PDB entry 4BJB | X-ray diffraction, 2.30 A resolution | chain A

== Chain A ==
Protein: Tankyrase-2
From: Homo sapiens
Notes: EC 2.4.2.30; fragment: c-terminal fragment, residues 946-1162
Reference sequence: Q9H2K2 (TNKS2_HUMAN); residues 946-1162 here = UniProt positions 946-1162
Chain sequence (240 residues; row label = number of the first residue in the row):
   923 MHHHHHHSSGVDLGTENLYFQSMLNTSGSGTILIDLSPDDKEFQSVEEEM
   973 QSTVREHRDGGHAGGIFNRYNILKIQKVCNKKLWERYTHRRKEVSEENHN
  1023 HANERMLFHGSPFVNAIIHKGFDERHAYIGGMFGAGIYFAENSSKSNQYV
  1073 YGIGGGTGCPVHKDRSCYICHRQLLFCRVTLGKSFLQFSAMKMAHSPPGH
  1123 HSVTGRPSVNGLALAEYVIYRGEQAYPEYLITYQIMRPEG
Not modelled in the structure: 923-951, 1047-1053, 1113-1115, 1162
Sequence notes: expression tag (923-945)
Ion coordination: Zn2+: Cys1081, His1084, Cys1089, Cys1092
Ligand contacts: PJ-34 (P34; n~2~,n~2~-dimethyl-n~1~-(6-oxo-5,6-dihydrophenanthridin-2-yl)glycinamide): Phe1030, His1031, Gly1032, Tyr1060, Phe1061, Ala1062, Lys1067, Ser1068, Tyr1071, Ile1075, Glu1138
Swiss-Prot annotation at these positions:
  - binding site (Zn(2+)): Cys1081, His1084, Cys1089, Cys1092
  - mutagenesis: Met1054 (M1054V: Loss of activity)
From the paper describing this entry:
  - conformationally variable residues (loop rearrangement, side-chain flip): Tyr1050, Tyr1060
  - binding site for PJ-34: Gly1032
  - specificity-determining residues: Tyr1050, Ile1075 (by similarity / conservation)
  - catalytic residues: Glu1138 (citing earlier work)

== Summary ==
Chain A binds PJ-34. Cys1081, His1084, Cys1089 and Cys1092 form the Zn2+ site. UniProt lists 4 Zn2+-binding
residues and one mutagenesis site. The paper reports the catalytic residue Glu1138; a binding site for PJ-34
at Gly1032.
Chain A is Tankyrase-2 (Homo sapiens); the structure, Crystal structure of human tankyrase 2 in complex with
PJ-34, was determined by X-ray diffraction (same publication as 4BJ9, 4BJC, 4AVU and 4AVW).
